Entry 8Z83 (electron microscopy, 2.60 A resolution); this record covers chains C and M of the 36 polymer chains in the assembly.

[Chain C]
Protein: Photosynthetic reaction center cytochrome c subunit
From: Halorhodospira halophila
Amino-acid sequence (362 residues; each row starts with the number of its first residue):
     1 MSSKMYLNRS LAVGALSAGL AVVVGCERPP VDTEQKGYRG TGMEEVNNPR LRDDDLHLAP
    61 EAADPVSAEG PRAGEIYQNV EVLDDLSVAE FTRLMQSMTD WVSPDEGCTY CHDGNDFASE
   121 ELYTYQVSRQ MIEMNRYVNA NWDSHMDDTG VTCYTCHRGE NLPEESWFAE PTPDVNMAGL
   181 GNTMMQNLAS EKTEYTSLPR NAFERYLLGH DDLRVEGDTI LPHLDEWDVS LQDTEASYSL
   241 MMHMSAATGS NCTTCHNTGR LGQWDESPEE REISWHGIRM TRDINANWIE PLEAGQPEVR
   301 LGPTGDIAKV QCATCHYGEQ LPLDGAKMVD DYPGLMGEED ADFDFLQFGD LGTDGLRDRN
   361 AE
Not modelled in the structure: 1-25, 359-362
Glycans and other covalent adducts: (2S)-3-hydroxypropane-1,2-diyl dihexadecanoate (Z41) linked to Cys26; heme c (HEC) linked to Cys111, Cys153, Cys156, Cys252, Cys255, Cys312, Cys315
Bound ions: heme c Fe (4 sites), coordinated by Met95, His112, Met131, His145, His157, Met241, His256, His316; Mg2+: Gln186, Glu235
Small-molecule neighbours:
  - heme c (HEC), molecule 1: Tyr77, Gln78, Asn79, Val80, Glu81, Val82, Leu83, Phe91, Met95, Gln96, Met98, Thr99, Val102, Ser103, Gly107, Cys108, Tyr110, His112, Phe117, Ala118, Tyr125, Ser128, Arg129, Ile132
  - heme c (HEC), molecule 2: Met98, Val102, Tyr110, Tyr123, Thr124, Val127, Ser128, Met131, Ile132, Met134, Asn135, Val151, Thr152, His157, Asn161, Leu162, Pro163, Ser166, Ile284, Ile289, Gln296, Arg300, Ile307, Ala308, Lys309, Val310, Thr314, Leu335
  - heme c (HEC), molecule 3: His145, Met146, Thr149, Gly150, Val151, Leu207, Met244, Thr248, Glu270, Ile273, Ser274, Gly277, Ile278, Met280, Thr281, Ile284, Val310, Gln311, His316, Gln320, Leu321, Pro322, Gly325
  - heme c (HEC), molecule 4: Leu213, Arg214, Val215, Glu216, Tyr238, Met241, Met242, Met244, Ser245, Ser250, Asn251, Thr254, His256, Leu261, Gly262, Trp264, Glu270, Arg271, Ser274, Trp275, Ile278, Arg279

[Chain M]
Protein: Reaction center protein M chain
From: Halorhodospira halophila
UniProtKB: A0A2L1K3T5 (A0A2L1K3T5_HALHA); numbering as in UniProt (aligned over 1-323)
Amino-acid sequence (323 residues; each row starts with the number of its first residue):
     1 MAEYQNIFTR VQVRGPTDPG VELPAADWPR TKGATHSWLL GKIGDAQVGP IYLGTTGVMS
    61 ILFGIVSIVI IGMNMLASVD WSPLEFIRQF FWVALEPPPP EYGLSLPPLN DGGWWLIAGF
   121 TLTLSVLLWF ARTYNRARAL GLGTHVAWAF AAAIFLFLAI GFIWPVLMGS WAKSVPFGIF
   181 PHLDWTTAFS LRYGNLYYNP FHMLSIVFLF GSALLFAMHG ATILAAGRYN AEREIEQITD
   241 RGTAAERSAL FWRWTMGFNA TMESIHRWGY WFAILCVITG GIGILLTGTV VENWYLWGVH
   301 HGIAPEYPEF FTPAVDPAAG GTE
Not modelled in the structure: 1, 320-323
Construct notes: conflict Ala34 (Ser in A0A2L1K3T5), Ile65 (Leu in A0A2L1K3T5), Val66 (Leu in A0A2L1K3T5), Leu84 (Ile in A0A2L1K3T5), Phe86 (Trp in A0A2L1K3T5), Val126 (Ile in A0A2L1K3T5), Phe130 (Trp in A0A2L1K3T5), Ala131 (Val in A0A2L1K3T5), Glu236 (Asp in A0A2L1K3T5)
Bound ions: Fe ion: His219, Glu234, His266 (shared with 2 residues of chain L)
Small-molecule neighbours:
  - bacteriochlorophyll a (BCL), molecule 1: Thr55, Met59, Leu124, Leu128
  - bacteriochlorophyll a (BCL), molecule 2: Leu62, Ile65, Val66
  - bacteriochlorophyll a (BCL), molecule 3: Ile68, Ile71, Leu122, Val126, Phe150, Ala153, Ile154, Leu156, Phe157, Ile160, Trp185, Thr186, Thr187, Phe189, Ser190, Leu196, Tyr197, His202, Ser205, Ile206, Leu209, Phe210, Cys276, Gly280, Gly281, Ile284
  - bacteriochlorophyll a (BCL), molecule 4: Phe90, Leu122, Phe157, Ile160, Val175, Ile179, His182, Leu183, Trp185, Thr186
  - bacteriochlorophyll a (BCL), molecule 5: Thr186, Tyr197, Leu209, Phe210
  - bacteriochlorophyll a (BCL), molecule 6: Tyr197, His202, Met203, Ile206, Val207, Phe210, Gly211, Leu214, Phe272
  - bacteriopheophytin a (BPH), molecule 1: Ser60, Ile61, Gly64, Ile65, Ile68, Leu122, Ser125, Val126, Trp129, Thr133, Val146, Ala149, Phe150, Ala153, Ala273, Ile274, Val277
  - bacteriopheophytin a (BPH), molecule 2: Phe210, Ala213, Leu214, Ala217, Met218, Trp252, Thr255, Met256
  - spirilloxanthin (CRT): Ile68, Val69, Ile71, Gly72, Met73, Met75, Leu76, Phe86, Phe90, Leu106, Trp115, Leu116, Gly119, Phe120, Thr123, Phe157, Leu158, Ile160, Gly161, Phe162, Trp171, Ser174, Val175, Pro176, Phe177, Gly178, Ile179, His182
  - menaquinone 8 (MQ8): Leu214, Leu215, Met218, His219, Thr222, Ala245, Ser248, Ala249, Trp252, Met256, Phe258, Asn259, Ala260, Thr261, Met262, Ile265, Trp268, Phe272
  - Ubiquinone-8 (UQ8): Phe90, Phe91, Ile179

[Interface between chain C and chain M]
Pairs across the interface (132):
  Gln35(C) - Phe310(M)
  Lys36(C) - Phe310(M)
  Lys36(C) - Phe311(M)
  Gly37(C) - Phe310(M)
  Gly37(C) - Phe311(M)
  Tyr38(C) - Tyr307(M)  hydrophobic
  Tyr38(C) - Pro308(M)
  Tyr38(C) - Phe310(M)
  Thr41(C) - Tyr307(M)
  Asn176(C) - Asn110(M)
  Met177(C) - Tyr102(M)
  Met177(C) - Pro108(M)
  Met177(C) - Leu109(M)  hydrogen bond (backbone-backbone)
  Met177(C) - Asn110(M)
  Met177(C) - Asp111(M)
  Ala178(C) - Leu109(M)
  Ala178(C) - Asn110(M)
  Gly179(C) - Asn110(M)
  Gly179(C) - Trp114(M)  hydrogen bond (backbone-side chain)
  Leu180(C) - Met73(M)  hydrophobic
  Leu180(C) - Asn74(M)
  Leu180(C) - Ala77(M)
  Leu180(C) - Asn110(M)
  Leu180(C) - Trp114(M)
  Gly181(C) - Asn74(M)  hydrogen bond (backbone-side chain)
  Gly181(C) - Ala77(M)
  Gly181(C) - Ser78(M)
  Gly181(C) - Asn110(M)  hydrogen bond (backbone-side chain)
  Asn182(C) - Asn110(M)  hydrogen bond (side chain-backbone)
  Asn182(C) - Asp111(M)
  Thr183(C) - Ser78(M)
  Met184(C) - Glu96(M)
  Met184(C) - Pro97(M)
  Met184(C) - Pro99(M)
  Met184(C) - Asp111(M)
  Met184(C) - Gly112(M)
  Gln186(C) - Glu96(M)
  Asn187(C) - Trp92(M)
  Asn187(C) - Val93(M)
  Asn187(C) - Ala94(M)
  Asn187(C) - Glu96(M)  hydrogen bond
  Asn187(C) - Pro181(M)
  Leu188(C) - Gln89(M)
  Ala189(C) - Gln89(M)  hydrogen bond (backbone-side chain)
  Ala189(C) - Trp92(M)
  Tyr195(C) - Trp92(M)  hydrogen bond (backbone-side chain)
  Thr196(C) - Trp92(M)
  Ser197(C) - Trp92(M)
  Ser197(C) - Phe180(M)
  Ser197(C) - Pro181(M)
  Ser197(C) - Asp184(M)  hydrogen bond
  Leu198(C) - Asp184(M)
  Val215(C) - Leu191(M)
  Val215(C) - Arg192(M)  hydrogen bond (backbone-side chain)
  Glu216(C) - Leu191(M)
  Glu216(C) - Arg192(M)
  Glu216(C) - Gly194(M)
  Glu216(C) - Asn293(M)  hydrogen bond
  Gly217(C) - Arg192(M)
  Gly217(C) - Glu292(M)
  Gly217(C) - Asn293(M)  hydrogen bond (backbone-side chain)
  Gly217(C) - Leu296(M)
  Asp218(C) - Leu296(M)
  Thr219(C) - Glu292(M)
  Thr219(C) - Asn293(M)
  Thr219(C) - Leu296(M)
  Ile220(C) - Val291(M)
  Ile220(C) - Glu292(M)  hydrogen bond (backbone-backbone)
  Ile220(C) - Asn293(M)  hydrogen bond (backbone-backbone)
  Ile220(C) - Leu296(M)
  Ile220(C) - Trp297(M)  hydrophobic
  Ile220(C) - His300(M)
  Leu221(C) - Val290(M)
  Leu221(C) - Glu292(M)
  Pro222(C) - Gly288(M)
  Pro222(C) - Thr289(M)
  Pro222(C) - Val290(M)
  Pro222(C) - Val291(M)
  Pro222(C) - Glu292(M)
  Leu224(C) - Met168(M)  hydrophobic
  Trp227(C) - Arg192(M)
  Trp227(C) - Glu292(M)
  Asp228(C) - Lys173(M)  salt bridge
  Asp228(C) - Arg192(M)
  Val229(C) - Arg192(M)  hydrogen bond (backbone-side chain)
  Ser230(C) - Pro100(M)
  Leu231(C) - Lys173(M)
  Leu231(C) - Trp185(M)
  Leu231(C) - Ala188(M)
  Leu231(C) - Phe189(M)  hydrophobic
  Leu231(C) - Arg192(M)
  Gln232(C) - Pro98(M)
  Gln232(C) - Ala172(M)  hydrogen bond (side chain-backbone)
  Thr234(C) - Ala188(M)
  Thr234(C) - Leu191(M)
  Thr234(C) - Arg192(M)
  Glu235(C) - Asp184(M)
  Glu235(C) - Trp185(M)  hydrogen bond (side chain-backbone)
  Glu235(C) - Ala188(M)
  Tyr238(C) - Thr187(M)
  Tyr238(C) - Leu191(M)  hydrophobic
  Asn257(C) - Tyr307(M)
  Gly259(C) - Asn195(M)  hydrogen bond (backbone-side chain)
  Arg260(C) - Tyr198(M)  hydrogen bond
  Arg260(C) - Tyr295(M)
  Arg260(C) - Ala304(M)
  Arg260(C) - Pro305(M)  hydrogen bond (side chain-backbone)
  Arg260(C) - Tyr307(M)
  Leu261(C) - Leu191(M)  hydrophobic
  Gln263(C) - Tyr295(M)
  Gln263(C) - Leu296(M)
  Trp264(C) - Ala314(M)  hydrogen bond (backbone-backbone)
  Trp264(C) - Val315(M)
  Trp264(C) - Asp316(M)
  Trp264(C) - Pro317(M)
  Asp265(C) - Pro313(M)
  Asp265(C) - Ala314(M)
  Glu266(C) - Phe311(M)
  Ser267(C) - Phe311(M)
  Ser267(C) - Thr312(M)
  Ser267(C) - Pro313(M)
  Ser267(C) - Ala314(M)  hydrogen bond (backbone-backbone)
  Pro268(C) - Phe311(M)  hydrophobic
  Pro268(C) - Thr312(M)
  Pro268(C) - Ala314(M)
  Glu269(C) - Thr312(M)  hydrogen bond (backbone-backbone)
  Glu272(C) - Ala314(M)
  Glu272(C) - Val315(M)
  Trp275(C) - Asp316(M)
  Trp275(C) - Pro317(M)  hydrophobic
  His276(C) - Pro317(M)
  Leu346(C) - Pro317(M)
Other interface residues (no listed pair), chain C (61 interface residues in all): Met43, Val175, His223, Thr258, Arg271, Phe345
Other interface residues (no listed pair), chain M (63 interface residues in all): Val79, Arg88, Trp164, Tyr193, Glu306, Ala318

[Overview]
61 residues of chain C and 63 residues of chain M are in contact; the contacts include 23 hydrogen bonds and 1
salt bridge. Polar pairs include Asp228(C)-Lys173(M), Gly179(C)-Trp114(M) and Gly181(C)-Asn74(M).
Chain C is Photosynthetic reaction center cytochrome c subunit and chain M is Reaction center protein M chain,
both from Halorhodospira halophila; the structure, Photosynthetic LH1-RC complex from the purple bacterium
Halorhodospira halophila, was determined by electron microscopy together with 8Z82 from the same study.
